7TCS - chains A and D of the 4 polymer chains in the assembly; structure by X-ray diffraction, 1.37 A resolution.

== Chain A (and D) ==
Name: Tyrosine phenol-lyase
Organism: Citrobacter freundii
Notes: EC 4.1.99.2; chain D of this document is another copy of the same molecule, construct and numbering; everything in this record applies to it too
Reference sequence: P31013 (TPL_CITFR); residue numbers follow UniProt; this construct covers 1-456
Amino-acid sequence (456 residues; numbered 1 to 456; the number before each row is that of its first residue):
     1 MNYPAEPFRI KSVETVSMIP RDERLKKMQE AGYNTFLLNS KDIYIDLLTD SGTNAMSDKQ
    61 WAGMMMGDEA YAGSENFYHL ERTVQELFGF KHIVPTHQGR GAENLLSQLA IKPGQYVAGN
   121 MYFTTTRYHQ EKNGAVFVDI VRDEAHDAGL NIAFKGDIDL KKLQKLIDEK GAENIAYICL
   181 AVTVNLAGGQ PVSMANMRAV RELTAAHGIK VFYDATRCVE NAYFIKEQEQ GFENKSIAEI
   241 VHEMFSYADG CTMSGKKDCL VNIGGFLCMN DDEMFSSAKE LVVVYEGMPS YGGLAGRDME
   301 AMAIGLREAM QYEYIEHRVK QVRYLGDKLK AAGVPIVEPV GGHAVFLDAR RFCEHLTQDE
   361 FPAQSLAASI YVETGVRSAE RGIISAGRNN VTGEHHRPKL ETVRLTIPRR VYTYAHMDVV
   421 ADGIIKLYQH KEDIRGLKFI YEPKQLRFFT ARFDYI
Differences from the reference sequence: conflict Ala205 (Glu in P31013); engineered mutation Ala379 (Met in P31013)
Curated features (UniProtKB/Swiss-Prot):
  - modified residue: Lys257 (N6-(pyridoxal phosphate)lysine)
Metal / ion sites: K+ site 1: Gly52, Asn262 (shared with Glu69(D) of chain D); K+ site 2: Glu69 (shared with Gly52(D), Asn262(D) of chain D)
Small-molecule neighbours: L-methionine (PN9; (4Z)-4-({[(1E)-1-carboxy-3-(methylsulfanyl)propylidene]azaniumyl}methylidene)-2-methyl-5-[(phosphonooxy)methyl]-1,4-dihydropyridin-3-olate): Phe36, Thr49, Asp50, Ser51, Gln98, Gly99, Arg100, Glu103, Phe123, Thr125, Thr126, Asn185, Asp214, Thr216, Arg217, Ser254, Lys256, Lys257, Arg381, Arg404, Phe448, Phe449
Reported in the primary citation:
  - mutagenesis - M379A (100-fold): decreased catalytic activity on L-tyrosine
  - mutagenesis - M379A: decreased catalytic activity on L-DOPA
  - mutagenesis - M379A: unchanged catalytic activity on S-ethyl-L-cysteine
  - mutagenesis - M379A (8-fold): decreased catalytic activity on L-methionine
  - mutagenesis - M379A (2-fold): decreased binding to L-methionine
  - conformationally variable residues (side-chain flip): Phe36
  - binding site for L-methionine: Asp214, Arg404
  - catalytic residues: Tyr71 (citing earlier work)

== Chain A / chain D interface ==
Residue-residue contacts (113):
  Phe36(A) - Ala72(D)
  Phe36(A) - Met288(D)
  Leu38(A) - Ala72(D)
  Leu38(A) - Gly73(D)
  Asn39(A) - Gly73(D)
  Asn39(A) - Tyr78(D)  hydrogen bond
  Ser40(A) - Asp68(D)  hydrogen bond
  Ser40(A) - Ala70(D)
  Ser40(A) - Ala72(D)
  Ser40(A) - Gly73(D)  hydrogen bond (backbone-backbone)
  Lys41(A) - Glu75(D)
  Asp46(A) - Ala70(D)
  Thr49(A) - Tyr71(D)
  Ser51(A) - Tyr71(D)
  Gly52(A) - Glu69(D)
  Thr53(A) - Glu69(D)
  Met56(A) - Arg297(D)
  Trp61(A) - Met64(D)
  Trp61(A) - Met65(D)  hydrophobic
  Met64(A) - Trp61(D)
  Met64(A) - Arg297(D)
  Met65(A) - Trp61(D)  hydrophobic
  Asp68(A) - Ser40(D)  hydrogen bond
  Glu69(A) - Gly52(D)
  Glu69(A) - Thr53(D)
  Glu69(A) - Asn262(D)
  Ala70(A) - Ser40(D)
  Ala70(A) - Asp46(D)
  Tyr71(A) - Leu48(D)  hydrophobic
  Tyr71(A) - Thr49(D)
  Tyr71(A) - Ser51(D)
  Tyr71(A) - Arg100(D)  hydrogen bond
  Tyr71(A) - Phe449(D)  hydrophobic
  Ala72(A) - Phe36(D)
  Ala72(A) - Leu38(D)
  Ala72(A) - Ser40(D)
  Ala72(A) - Arg377(D)  hydrogen bond (backbone-side chain)
  Gly73(A) - Leu38(D)
  Gly73(A) - Asn39(D)
  Gly73(A) - Ser40(D)  hydrogen bond (backbone-backbone)
  Ser74(A) - Ser40(D)
  Glu75(A) - Lys41(D)
  Tyr78(A) - Asn39(D)  hydrogen bond
  His97(A) - His97(D)
  His97(A) - Tyr285(D)
  His97(A) - Glu286(D)  salt bridge
  His97(A) - Gly293(D)
  Gln98(A) - Glu286(D)  hydrogen bond (side chain-backbone)
  Gln98(A) - Tyr291(D)  hydrogen bond
  Gln98(A) - Gly293(D)
  Arg100(A) - Tyr71(D)  hydrogen bond
  Arg100(A) - Val283(D)  hydrogen bond (side chain-backbone)
  Arg100(A) - Val284(D)
  Arg100(A) - Gly287(D)
  Arg100(A) - Tyr291(D)
  Asn104(A) - Tyr285(D)
  Gln108(A) - Lys132(D)  hydrogen bond
  Tyr128(A) - Val284(D)  hydrophobic
  His129(A) - Val284(D)  hydrogen bond (side chain-backbone)
  Lys132(A) - Tyr285(D)  hydrogen bond
  Lys256(A) - Tyr291(D)  hydrogen bond
  Asn262(A) - Glu69(D)
  Asn262(A) - Arg297(D)  hydrogen bond
  Ile263(A) - Gly293(D)
  Ser276(A) - Tyr441(D)  hydrogen bond
  Lys279(A) - Leu446(D)
  Glu280(A) - Tyr441(D)  hydrogen bond
  Glu280(A) - Pro443(D)
  Glu280(A) - Lys444(D)
  Glu280(A) - Gln445(D)  hydrogen bond
  Val283(A) - Arg100(D)  hydrogen bond (backbone-side chain)
  Val283(A) - Leu446(D)  hydrophobic
  Val283(A) - Phe449(D)  hydrophobic
  Val284(A) - Arg100(D)
  Val284(A) - Tyr128(D)  hydrophobic
  Val284(A) - His129(D)  hydrogen bond (backbone-side chain)
  Val284(A) - Leu446(D)  hydrophobic
  Tyr285(A) - His97(D)
  Tyr285(A) - Arg100(D)
  Tyr285(A) - Asn104(D)
  Tyr285(A) - Lys132(D)  hydrogen bond
  Glu286(A) - His97(D)  salt bridge
  Glu286(A) - Gln98(D)  hydrogen bond (backbone-side chain)
  Gly287(A) - Arg100(D)
  Met288(A) - Phe36(D)
  Met288(A) - Phe449(D)  hydrophobic
  Pro289(A) - Phe449(D)  hydrophobic
  Ser290(A) - Phe449(D)
  Tyr291(A) - Gln98(D)  hydrogen bond
  Tyr291(A) - Arg100(D)
  Tyr291(A) - Lys256(D)  hydrogen bond
  Gly293(A) - His97(D)
  Gly293(A) - Gln98(D)
  Gly293(A) - Ile263(D)
  Arg297(A) - Met56(D)
  Arg297(A) - Met64(D)
  Arg297(A) - Asn262(D)  hydrogen bond
  Arg297(A) - Asp298(D)  salt bridge
  Asp298(A) - Arg297(D)  salt bridge
  Asp298(A) - Asp298(D)
  Arg377(A) - Ala72(D)  hydrogen bond (side chain-backbone)
  Tyr441(A) - Ser276(D)
  Tyr441(A) - Glu280(D)  hydrogen bond
  Pro443(A) - Glu280(D)
  Lys444(A) - Glu280(D)  hydrogen bond (backbone-side chain)
  Gln445(A) - Glu280(D)  hydrogen bond (side chain-backbone)
  Gln445(A) - Leu281(D)
  Gln445(A) - Val284(D)
  Leu446(A) - Val283(D)
  Leu446(A) - Val284(D)  hydrophobic
  Phe449(A) - Tyr71(D)
  Phe449(A) - Val283(D)  hydrophobic
  Phe449(A) - Met288(D)  hydrophobic
Interface residues without a listed pair, chain A (60 interface residues in all): Leu48, Leu294, Ala295, Thr450
Interface residues without a listed pair, chain D (60 interface residues in all): Ser74, Thr125, Pro289, Leu294, Ala295, Phe448, Thr450

== In short ==
The chain A/chain D interface involves 60 residues from each chain; the contacts include 31 hydrogen bonds and
4 salt bridges. Polar contacts include His97(A)-Glu286(D), Arg297(A)-Asp298(D) and Asn39(A)-Tyr78(D). Ligands
of chain A: L-methionine. From the paper: the catalytic residue Tyr71(A); M379A of chain A reduces catalytic
activity on L-tyrosine.
Both chains are Tyrosine phenol-lyase (Citrobacter freundii). Entry 7TCS (M379A mutant tyrosine phenol-lyase
complexed with L-methionine) was determined by X-ray diffraction.
